Entry 6QXH (X-ray diffraction, 2.04 A resolution); this record covers chains A and B.

[Chain A (and B)]
Molecule: Thymidylate synthase
Source organism: Homo sapiens
Notes: EC 2.1.1.45; chain B of this document is another copy of the same molecule, construct and numbering; everything in this record applies to it too
UniProt: P04818 (TYSY_HUMAN); numbering as in UniProt (aligned over 1-313)
Sequence (325 residues; row label = number of the first residue in the row; numbers below 1 keep their minus sign (Met-11 is residue -11)):
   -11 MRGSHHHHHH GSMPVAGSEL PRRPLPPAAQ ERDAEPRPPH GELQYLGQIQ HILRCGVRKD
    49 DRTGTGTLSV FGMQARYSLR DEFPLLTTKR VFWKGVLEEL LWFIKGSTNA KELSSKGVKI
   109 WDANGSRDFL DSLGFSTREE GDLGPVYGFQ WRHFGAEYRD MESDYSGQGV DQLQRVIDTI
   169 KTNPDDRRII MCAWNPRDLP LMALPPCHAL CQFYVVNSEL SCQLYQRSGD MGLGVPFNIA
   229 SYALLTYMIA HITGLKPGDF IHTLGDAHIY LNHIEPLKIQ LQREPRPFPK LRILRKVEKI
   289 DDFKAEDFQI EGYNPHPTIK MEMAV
Unresolved in the structure: -11 to 25, 313
Construct notes: initiating methionine (-11); expression tag (-10 to 0)
Modified / non-standard residues: Cys43 (S-methyl-thio-cysteine; SCH)
Ligand contacts: 2'-deoxyuridine 5'-monophosphate (UMP): Arg50, Cys195, His196, Gln214, Arg215, Ser216, Gly217, Asp218, Gly222, Val223, Asn226, His256, Tyr258
UniProt features mapped onto this chain:
  - active site: Cys195 (Nucleophile)
  - binding site (dUMP): Arg50, Arg175, Arg176, Cys195, His196, Arg215 to Asp218, Asn226, His256 to Tyr258
  - binding site ((6R)-5,10-methylene-5,6,7,8-tetrahydrofolate): Asp218, Ala312
  - modified residue: Ser114 (Phosphoserine)
  - cross-link (Glycyl lysine isopeptide (Lys-Gly)): Lys287 (interchain with G-Cter in SUMO2), Lys292 (interchain with G-Cter in SUMO2), Lys308 (interchain with G-Cter in SUMO2)
  - natural variant: Glu87 (E87K: In DKCD; uncertain significance), Arg115 to Val313 (deletion: In DKCD), Gln160 (Q160H: In DKCD; uncertain significance), Arg271 to Val313 (deletion: In DKCD)
Reported in the primary citation:
  - catalytic residues: Cys195
  - binding site for 2'-deoxyuridine 5'-monophosphate: Arg50, Arg175, Arg176, Cys195, Arg215, Ser216, Asn226, His256, Tyr258
  - contacts within the chain: Pro133-Gln138, Gln138-Asn183, Gln138-Asp186
  - self-association interface (contacts with another copy of this molecule): Ala181 to Met190
  - specificity-determining residues: Asn112 (proposed by the authors, not directly observed)

[How chain A and chain B interact]
Residue-residue contacts (98; chain A residue first):
  Val45(A) - Val204(B)  hydrophobic
  Arg46(A) - Val204(B)
  Lys47(A) - Asp173(B)  hydrogen bond (side chain-backbone)
  Lys47(A) - Tyr202(B)
  Lys47(A) - Val203(B)
  Asp48(A) - Asp173(B)
  Asp49(A) - Arg175(B)  salt bridge
  Arg50(A) - Arg176(B)
  Thr55(A) - Arg175(B)
  Ser57(A) - Tyr202(B)  hydrogen bond
  Phe59(A) - Arg64(B)  hydrogen bond (backbone-side chain)
  Phe59(A) - Gln200(B)
  Phe59(A) - Tyr202(B)  hydrophobic
  Phe59(A) - Ser209(B)
  Phe59(A) - Cys210(B)
  Phe59(A) - Gln211(B)
  Phe59(A) - Ile249(B)  hydrophobic
  Gly60(A) - Gln62(B)
  Gly60(A) - Arg64(B)  hydrogen bond (backbone-side chain)
  Gly60(A) - Gln211(B)
  Met61(A) - Gln62(B)  hydrogen bond (backbone-side chain)
  Gln62(A) - Gly60(B)
  Gln62(A) - Met61(B)  hydrogen bond (side chain-backbone)
  Gln62(A) - Gln62(B)  hydrogen bond (backbone-side chain)
  Gln62(A) - Thr251(B)
  Arg64(A) - Phe59(B)  hydrogen bond (side chain-backbone)
  Arg64(A) - Gly60(B)  hydrogen bond (side chain-backbone)
  Phe142(A) - Asn183(B)
  Phe142(A) - Pro184(B)
  Val158(A) - Pro184(B)
  Gln160(A) - Pro184(B)
  Asp173(A) - Lys47(B)  hydrogen bond (backbone-side chain)
  Asp173(A) - Asp48(B)
  Arg175(A) - Lys47(B)
  Arg175(A) - Asp49(B)
  Arg175(A) - Arg215(B)  hydrogen bond (backbone-side chain)
  Arg175(A) - Ser216(B)  hydrogen bond
  Arg175(A) - Asp254(B)
  Arg175(A) - His256(B)  hydrogen bond
  Arg175(A) - Tyr258(B)  hydrogen bond
  Arg176(A) - Arg50(B)
  Arg176(A) - Trp182(B)
  Arg176(A) - Pro193(B)
  Arg176(A) - Arg215(B)
  Ile178(A) - Trp182(B)
  Ile178(A) - Arg215(B)
  Cys180(A) - Cys180(B)  hydrophobic
  Cys180(A) - Trp182(B)
  Trp182(A) - Arg176(B)
  Trp182(A) - Ile178(B)
  Trp182(A) - Cys180(B)
  Asn183(A) - Phe142(B)
  Pro184(A) - Phe142(B)
  Pro184(A) - Gln160(B)
  Pro193(A) - Arg176(B)
  Ala197(A) - Leu198(B)  hydrophobic
  Leu198(A) - Ala197(B)  hydrophobic
  Leu198(A) - Leu198(B)  hydrophobic
  Leu198(A) - Tyr213(B)  hydrophobic
  Gln200(A) - Phe59(B)
  Gln200(A) - Tyr213(B)  hydrogen bond
  Gln200(A) - Arg215(B)  hydrogen bond (side chain-backbone)
  Gln200(A) - Gly253(B)
  Tyr202(A) - Lys47(B)
  Tyr202(A) - Ser57(B)  hydrogen bond
  Tyr202(A) - Phe59(B)  hydrophobic
  Tyr202(A) - Asp254(B)
  Val203(A) - Lys47(B)
  Val204(A) - Val45(B)  hydrophobic
  Val204(A) - Arg46(B)
  Ser209(A) - Phe59(B)
  Cys210(A) - Phe59(B)
  Gln211(A) - Phe59(B)
  Gln211(A) - Gly60(B)
  Gln211(A) - Tyr213(B)
  Gln211(A) - Thr251(B)
  Gln211(A) - Leu252(B)  hydrogen bond (side chain-backbone)
  Gln211(A) - Gly253(B)
  Tyr213(A) - Leu198(B)  hydrophobic
  Tyr213(A) - Gln200(B)  hydrogen bond
  Tyr213(A) - Gln211(B)  hydrogen bond
  Tyr213(A) - Tyr213(B)  hydrophobic
  Arg215(A) - Arg175(B)  hydrogen bond (side chain-backbone)
  Arg215(A) - Arg176(B)
  Arg215(A) - Ile178(B)
  Arg215(A) - Gln200(B)  hydrogen bond (backbone-side chain)
  Ser216(A) - Arg175(B)  hydrogen bond
  Ile249(A) - Phe59(B)  hydrophobic
  Thr251(A) - Gln62(B)
  Thr251(A) - Gln211(B)
  Thr251(A) - Thr251(B)
  Leu252(A) - Gln211(B)  hydrogen bond (backbone-side chain)
  Gly253(A) - Gln200(B)
  Gly253(A) - Gln211(B)
  Asp254(A) - Arg175(B)
  Asp254(A) - Tyr202(B)
  His256(A) - Arg175(B)  hydrogen bond
  Tyr258(A) - Arg175(B)  hydrogen bond
Also at the interface, not in a pair above, chain A (48 interface residues in all): Val58, Arg185, Phe201, Asn205
Also at the interface, not in a pair above, chain B (47 interface residues in all): Thr55, Val58, Val158, Arg185, Phe201

[Overview]
48 residues of chain A and 47 residues of chain B are in contact, with 26 hydrogen bonds and 1 salt bridge.
Polar contacts include Asp49(A)-Arg175(B), Lys47(A)-Asp173(B) and Ser57(A)-Tyr202(B). Chain A binds
2'-deoxyuridine 5'-monophosphate. From the paper: the catalytic residue Cys195(A); a binding site for
2'-deoxyuridine 5'-monophosphate at Arg50(A), Arg175(A) and Arg176(A) among others.
Chain A and chain B are both Thymidylate synthase (Homo sapiens); the structure, Crystal structure of His-tag
human thymidylate synthase (HT-hTS) in complex with dUMP, was determined by X-ray diffraction (same
publication as 6QXG, 6QXS and 6QYA).
